Entry 5LMQ (electron microscopy, 4.20 A resolution (low resolution: residue-level contacts below are approximate; hydrogen-bond / salt-bridge calls are withheld)); this record covers chains A and D of the 25 polymer chains in the assembly.

Chain A:
Molecule: 16S rRNA
Source organism: Thermus thermophilus HB8
Sequence (1522 nucleotides; numbered 0 to 1544 plus 21 insertion-coded residues; 44 numbers in that range are skipped by the numbering (no residue carries them; nothing is unmodelled there); the number before each row is that of its first residue; a row labelled like 189A-189L holds insertion residues (189A, then the next letters in order); numbering starts at 0):
     0 UUUGUUGGAG AGUUUGAUCC UGGCUCAGGG UGAACGCUGG CGGCGUGCCU AAGACAUGCA
    60 AGUCGUGCGG GCCG
    76 CGGGGUUUU
    88 ACUCCG
    96 UGGUCAGCGG CGGACGGGUG AGUAACGCGU GGGU
  129A G
   130 ACCUACCCGG AAGAGGGGGA CAACCCGGGG AAACUCGGGC UAAUCCCCCA UGUGGACCCG
189A-189L CCCCUUGGGGUG
   190 UGUCCAAAGG GCUUU
   216 GCCCGCUUCC GGAUGGGCCC GCGUCCCAUC AGCUAGUUGG UGGGGUAAUG GCCCACCAAG
   276 GCGACGACGG GUAGCCGGUC UGAGAGGAUG GCCGGCCACA GGGGCACUGA GACACGGGCC
   336 CCACUCCUAC GGGAGGCAGC AGUUAGGAAU CUUCCGCAAU GGGCGCAAGC CUGACGGAGC
   396 GACGCCGCUU GGAGGAAGAA GCCCUUCGGG GUGUAAACUC CUGA
   441 ACCCGGGACG AAACCCCC
   460 GA
   470 CGAGGGGA
   479 CUGACGGUAC CGGGGUAA
   498 UAGCGCCGGC CAACUCCGUG CCAGCAGCCG CGGUAAUACG GAGGGCGCGA GCGUUACCCG
   558 GAUUCACUGG GCGUAAAGGG CGUGUAGGCG GCCUGGGGCG UCCCAUGUGA AAGACCACGG
   618 CUCAACCGUG GGGGAGCGUG GGAUACGCUC AGGCUAGACG GUGGGAGAGG GUGGUGGAAU
   678 UCCCGGAGUA GCGGUGAAAU GCGCAGAUAC CGGGAGGAAC GCCGAUGGCG AAGGCAGCCA
   738 CCUGGUCCAC CCGUGACGCU GAGGCGCGAA AGCGUGGGGA GCAAACCGGA UUAGAUACCC
   798 GGGUAGUCCA CGCCCUAAAC GAUGCGCGCU AGGUCUCUGG GUCU
   848 CCUGGGGGCC GAAGCUAACG CGUUAAGCGC GCCGCCUGGG GAGUACGGCC GCAAGGCUGA
   908 AACUCAAAGG AAUUGACGGG GGCCCGCACA AGCGGUGGAG CAUGUGGUUU AAUUCGAAGC
   968 AACGCGAAGA ACCUUACCAG GCCUUGACAU GCUA
 1001A G
  1002 GGAACCCGGG UGAAAGCCUG GGGUGCCCC
1030A-1030D GCGA
  1031 GGGGAGCCCU AGCACAGGUG CUGCAUGGCC GUCGUCAGCU CGUGCCGUGA GGUGUUGGGU
  1091 UAAGUCCCGC AACGAGCGCA ACCCCCGCCG UUAGUUGCCA GCGGUUCGGC CGGGCACUCU
  1151 AACGGGACUG CCCGCG
  1168 AAAGCGGGAG GAAGGAGGGG ACGACGUCUG GUCAGCAUGG CCCUUACGGC CUGGGCGACA
  1228 CACGUGCUAC AAUGCCCACU ACAAAGCGAU GCCACCCGGC AACGGGGAGC UAAUCGCAAA
  1288 AAGGUGGGCC CAGUUCGGAU UGGGGUCUGC AACCCGACCC CAUGAAGCCG GAAUCGCUAG
  1348 UAAUCGCGGA UCAGCC
 1363A A
  1364 UGCCGCGGUG AAUACGUUCC CGGGCCUUGU ACACACCGCC CGUCACGCCA UGGGAGCGGG
  1424 CUCUACCCGA AGUCGCCGG
1442A-1442B GA
  1443 GCCUA
  1452 C
  1456 GGGCAGGCGC CGAGGGUAGG GCCCGUGACU GGGGCGAAGU CGUAACAAGG UAGCUGUACC
  1516 GGAAGGUGCG GCUGGAUCAC CUCCUUUCU
Not modelled in the structure: 0-4, 1533, 1543-1544
Bound ions: Mg2+ site 1 near G21 (its only coordinating residue here); Mg2+ site 2: C48, G115; Mg2+ site 3 near A53 (its only coordinating residue here); Mg2+ site 4: A59, U387; Mg2+ site 5: A109, G331; Mg2+ site 6: A116, G117, G289; Mg2+ site 7: C121, G124, U125; Mg2+ site 8 near A172 (its only coordinating residue here); Mg2+ site 9: U180, A195; Mg2+ site 10 near G258 (its only coordinating residue here); Mg2+ site 11 near G299 (its only coordinating residue here); Mg2+ site 12: A315, G317; 25 more Mg2+ sites not listed

Chain D:
Name: 30S ribosomal protein S4
Source organism: Thermus thermophilus (strain HB8 / ATCC 27634 / DSM 579)
UniProtKB: P80373 (RS4_THET8); numbering as in UniProt (aligned over 1-209)
Amino-acid sequence (209 residues; each row starts with the number of its first residue):
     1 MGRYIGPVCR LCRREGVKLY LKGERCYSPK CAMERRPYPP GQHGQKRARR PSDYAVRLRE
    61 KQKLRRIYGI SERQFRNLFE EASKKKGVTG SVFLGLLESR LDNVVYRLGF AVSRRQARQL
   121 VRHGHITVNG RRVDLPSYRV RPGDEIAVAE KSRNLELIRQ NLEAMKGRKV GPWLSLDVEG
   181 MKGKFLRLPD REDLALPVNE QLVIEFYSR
Not modelled in the structure: 1
Cystine bridges: Cys-26/Cys-31
Bound ions: Zn2+ near Cys-9 (its only coordinating residue here)

Interface between chain A and chain D:
Pairs across the interface - 117 pairs, chain A then chain D:
  A8(A) / Glu-205(D)
  A8(A) / Phe-206(D)
  A8(A) / Ser-208(D)
  A8(A) / Arg-209(D)
  A26(A) / Arg-209(D)
  G27(A) / Arg-209(D)
  G28(A) / Arg-76(D)
  C400(A) / Arg-73(D)
  C401(A) / Arg-73(D)
  C401(A) / Asn-77(D)
  G402(A) / Gln-74(D)
  G402(A) / Leu-135(D)
  C403(A) / Arg-3(D)
  C403(A) / Gln-74(D)
  C403(A) / Arg-118(D)
  C403(A) / Arg-122(D)
  C403(A) / Pro-136(D)
  C403(A) / Ser-137(D)
  U404(A) / Gly-2(D)
  U404(A) / Arg-3(D)
  U404(A) / Arg-118(D)
  U404(A) / Arg-122(D)
  U405(A) / Gly-2(D)
  U405(A) / Ile-5(D)
  G406(A) / Ile-5(D)
  G406(A) / Gln-119(D)
  G407(A) / Ser-113(D)
  G407(A) / Arg-115(D)
  G407(A) / Gln-116(D)
  G407(A) / Gln-119(D)
  A408(A) / Leu-21(D)
  A408(A) / Lys-22(D)
  A408(A) / Ser-113(D)
  A408(A) / Arg-115(D)
  G409(A) / Lys-22(D)
  G409(A) / Glu-24(D)
  G409(A) / Arg-25(D)
  G410(A) / Arg-25(D)
  G410(A) / Lys-30(D)
  A411(A) / Arg-25(D)
  A411(A) / Lys-30(D)
  A412(A) / Arg-35(D)
  G413(A) / Arg-35(D)
  G413(A) / Arg-36(D)
  G425(A) / Arg-36(D)
  G425(A) / Tyr-38(D)
  G425(A) / Gln-45(D)
  G426(A) / Arg-36(D)
  G426(A) / Tyr-38(D)
  G426(A) / Gly-41(D)
  U427(A) / Arg-13(D)
  U427(A) / Pro-40(D)
  U427(A) / Gly-41(D)
  G428(A) / Pro-7(D)
  G428(A) / Arg-13(D)
  U429(A) / Arg-13(D)
  U429(A) / Arg-25(D)
  U429(A) / Ala-32(D)
  U429(A) / Arg-36(D)
  A430(A) / Pro-7(D)
  A430(A) / Val-8(D)
  A430(A) / Cys-9(D)
  A430(A) / Lys-22(D)
  C436(A) / Leu-155(D)
  U437(A) / Gln-119(D)
  U437(A) / His-123(D)
  U437(A) / His-125(D)
  U437(A) / Leu-155(D)
  G438(A) / His-125(D)
  G490(A) / Arg-132(D)
  G490(A) / Lys-151(D)
  G491(A) / Lys-151(D)
  A495(A) / Gln-119(D)
  C508(A) / Tyr-54(D)
  A509(A) / Ser-52(D)
  A509(A) / Ala-55(D)
  A509(A) / Leu-58(D)
  C511(A) / His-43(D)
  U512(A) / Gln-42(D)
  U512(A) / His-43(D)
  U512(A) / Lys-46(D)
  G540(A) / Gln-42(D)
  G540(A) / His-43(D)
  G541(A) / Gly-41(D)
  G541(A) / Gln-42(D)
  G542(A) / Arg-10(D)
  G542(A) / Arg-14(D)
  G542(A) / Pro-40(D)
  G542(A) / Gly-41(D)
  C543(A) / Arg-10(D)
  C543(A) / Arg-14(D)
  C543(A) / Pro-40(D)
  C543(A) / Arg-59(D)
  G544(A) / Arg-59(D)
  G544(A) / Gln-62(D)
  G544(A) / Arg-66(D)
  C545(A) / Lys-61(D)
  C545(A) / Gln-62(D)
  C545(A) / Glu-72(D)
  G546(A) / Tyr-4(D)
  G546(A) / Arg-65(D)
  G546(A) / Ser-71(D)
  G546(A) / Glu-72(D)
  G546(A) / Arg-73(D)
  A547(A) / Gly-2(D)
  C612(A) / Lys-84(D)
  C613(A) / Lys-84(D)
  A614(A) / Lys-85(D)
  G616(A) / Arg-141(D)
  U619(A) / Arg-132(D)
  U619(A) / Val-133(D)
  U619(A) / Asp-134(D)
  U619(A) / Leu-135(D)
  U619(A) / Tyr-138(D)
  C620(A) / Leu-135(D)
  C620(A) / Tyr-138(D)
  C620(A) / Arg-139(D)
Also at the interface, not in a pair above, chain A (53 interface residues in all): C418, C489, A499, A510, C549
Also at the interface, not in a pair above, chain D (69 interface residues in all): Gly-6, Arg-100, Val-112, Ser-152

In short:
The interface between chain A and chain D involves 53 residues on one side and 69 on the other. The Mg2+ site
2 is built by C48(A) and G115(A). The Mg2+ site 4 is built by A59(A) and U387(A).
Chain A is 16S rRNA (Thermus thermophilus HB8) and chain D is 30S ribosomal protein S4 (Thermus thermophilus
(strain HB8 / ATCC 27634 / DSM 579)); the structure, Structure of bacterial 30S-IF1-IF3-mRNA-tRNA translation
pre-initiation complex, open form (state-2A), was determined by electron microscopy (same publication as 5LMN,
5LMO, 5LMP, 5LMR, 5LMS, 5LMT, 5LMU and 5LMV).
